2WUF - chain A; structure by X-ray diffraction, 1.90 A resolution.

== Chain A ==
Name: 2-hydroxy-6-oxo-6-phenylhexa-2,4-dienoate hydrolase bphd
From: Mycobacterium tuberculosis
Notes: EC 3.7.1.8
UniProt: P96851 (P96851_MYCTU); residues 1-291 here = UniProt positions 1-291
Amino-acid sequence (291 residues; numbered 1 to 291; the number before each row is that of its first residue):
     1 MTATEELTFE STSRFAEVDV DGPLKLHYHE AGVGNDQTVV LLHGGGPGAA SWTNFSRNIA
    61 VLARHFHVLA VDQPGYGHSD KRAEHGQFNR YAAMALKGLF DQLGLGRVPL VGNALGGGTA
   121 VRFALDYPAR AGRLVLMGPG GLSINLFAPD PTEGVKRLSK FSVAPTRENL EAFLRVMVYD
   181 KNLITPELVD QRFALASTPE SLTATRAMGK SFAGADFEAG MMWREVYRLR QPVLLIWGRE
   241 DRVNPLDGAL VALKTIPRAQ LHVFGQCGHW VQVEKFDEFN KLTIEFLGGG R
Disordered / not traced: 1-6, 289-291
Sequence notes: engineered mutation Ala-114 (Ser in P96851)
Reported in the primary citation:
  - catalytic residues: His-269 (proposed by the authors, not directly observed)
  - binding site for the ligand KEM: Gly-45, Asn-54, Asn-113, Leu-115, Val-155, Leu-158, Phe-173, Met-177, Met-208, Phe-212, Asn-244, His-269, Trp-270
  - mutagenesis - S114A (6500-fold): decreased catalytic activity on DSHA

== Overview ==
The paper reports the catalytic residue His-269; S114A reduces catalytic activity on DSHA.
Chain A is 2-hydroxy-6-oxo-6-phenylhexa-2,4-dienoate hydrolase bphd (Mycobacterium tuberculosis); the
structure, Crystal structure of S114A mutant of HsaD from Mycobacterium tuberculosis in complex with 4,9DSHA,
was determined by X-ray diffraction together with 2WUD, 2WUE and 2WUG from the same study.
